8KG9 - chains 3 and I of the 18 polymer chains in the assembly; structure by electron microscopy, 4.52 A resolution (low resolution: residue-level contacts below are approximate; hydrogen-bond / salt-bridge calls are withheld).

# Chain 3
Protein: DNA replication licensing factor MCM3
Source organism: Saccharomyces cerevisiae S288C
UniProtKB: P24279 (MCM3_YEAST); residues 1-971 here = UniProt positions 1-971
Sequence (971 residues; each row starts with the number of its first residue):
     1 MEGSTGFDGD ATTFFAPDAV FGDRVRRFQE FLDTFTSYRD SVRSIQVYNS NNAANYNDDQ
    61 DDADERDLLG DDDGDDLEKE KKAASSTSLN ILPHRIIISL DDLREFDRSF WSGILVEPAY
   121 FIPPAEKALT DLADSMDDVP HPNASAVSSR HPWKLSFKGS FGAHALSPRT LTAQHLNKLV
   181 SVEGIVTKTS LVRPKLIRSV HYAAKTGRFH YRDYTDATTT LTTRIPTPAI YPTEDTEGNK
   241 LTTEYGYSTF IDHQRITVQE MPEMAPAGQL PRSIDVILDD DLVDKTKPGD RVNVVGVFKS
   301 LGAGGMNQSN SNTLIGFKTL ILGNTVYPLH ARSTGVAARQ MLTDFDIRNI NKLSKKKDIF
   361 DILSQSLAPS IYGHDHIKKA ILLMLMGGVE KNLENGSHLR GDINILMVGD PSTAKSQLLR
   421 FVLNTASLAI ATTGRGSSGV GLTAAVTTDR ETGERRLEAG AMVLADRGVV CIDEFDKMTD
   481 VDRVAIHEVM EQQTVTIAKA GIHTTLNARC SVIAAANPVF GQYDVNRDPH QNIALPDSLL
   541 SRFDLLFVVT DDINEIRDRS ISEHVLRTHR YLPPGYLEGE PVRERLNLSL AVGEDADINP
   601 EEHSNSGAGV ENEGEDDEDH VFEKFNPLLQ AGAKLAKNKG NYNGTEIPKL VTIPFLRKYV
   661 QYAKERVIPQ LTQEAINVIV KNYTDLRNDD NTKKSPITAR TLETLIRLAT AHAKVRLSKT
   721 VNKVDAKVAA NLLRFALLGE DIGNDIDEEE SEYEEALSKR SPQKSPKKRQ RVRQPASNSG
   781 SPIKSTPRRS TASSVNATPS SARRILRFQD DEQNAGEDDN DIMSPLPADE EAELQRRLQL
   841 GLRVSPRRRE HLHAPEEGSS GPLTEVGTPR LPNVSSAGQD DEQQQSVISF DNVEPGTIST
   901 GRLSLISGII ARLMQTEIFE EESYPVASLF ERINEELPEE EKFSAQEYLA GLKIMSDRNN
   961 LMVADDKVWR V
Disordered / not traced: 1-17, 56-88, 310-311, 598-648, 741-971
Ion coordination: Mg2+: Ser416 (together with ADP)
Small-molecule neighbours:
  - ADP (adenosine-5'-diphosphate): Ser370, Ile371, Tyr372, His374, Asp410, Pro411, Ser412, Thr413, Ala414, Lys415, Ser416, Gln417, Arg420, Ile561
  - ATP-gamma-S (AGS; phosphothiophosphoric acid-adenylate ester): Leu399, His487, Glu488, Glu491, Arg542, Ala699, Arg700, Glu703
UniProt features mapped onto this chain:
  - motif: Ser541 to Asp544 (Arginine finger)
  - binding site (ATP): Gly409 to Ser416
  - modified residue: Ser761 (Phosphoserine), Ser777 (Phosphoserine), Ser781 (Phosphoserine), Thr868 (Phosphothreonine)

# Chain I
Molecule: 71-nt DNA strand
Sequence (71 nucleotides; row label = number of the first residue in the row):
     1 TAGAGTAGGA AGTGATGGTA AGTGATTAGA GAATTGGAGA GTGTGTTTTT TTTTTTTTTT
    61 TTTTTTTTTT T
Disordered / not traced: 1-39, 48-50, 58-71

# How chain 3 and chain I interact
Contacting residue pairs (13; chain 3 residue first):
  Ser438(3) - DT54(I)
  Val440(3) - DT54(I)
  Gly441(3) - DT54(I)
  Ala445(3) - DT53(I)
  Ala445(3) - DT54(I)
  Val446(3) - DT52(I)
  Val446(3) - DT53(I)
  Thr447(3) - DT52(I)
  Thr447(3) - DT53(I)
  Arg455(3) - DT51(I)
  Arg455(3) - DT52(I)
  Lys499(3) - DT52(I)
  Lys499(3) - DT53(I)
Interface residues without a listed pair, chain 3 (10 interface residues in all): Ala444, Ala500

# In short
10 residues of chain 3 and 4 residues of chain I are in contact. Chain 3 binds ADP and ATP-gamma-S. From
UniProt: 8 ATP-binding residues on chain 3.
Chain 3 is DNA replication licensing factor MCM3 (Saccharomyces cerevisiae S288C) and chain I is a 71-nt DNA
strand; the structure, Yeast replisome in state III, was determined by electron microscopy, deposited together
with 8W7S, 8KG6, 8KG8 and 8W7M.
